PDB entry 5X7X | X-ray diffraction, 2.18 A resolution | chains E and F of the 10 polymer chains in the assembly

# Chain E
Name: Histone H3.3
From: Homo sapiens
Reference sequence: P84243 (H33_HUMAN); residues 0-135 here correspond to UniProt positions 1-136 (UniProt number = residue number + 1)
Chain sequence (139 residues; row label = number of the first residue in the row; numbers below 1 keep their minus sign (Gly-3 is residue -3)):
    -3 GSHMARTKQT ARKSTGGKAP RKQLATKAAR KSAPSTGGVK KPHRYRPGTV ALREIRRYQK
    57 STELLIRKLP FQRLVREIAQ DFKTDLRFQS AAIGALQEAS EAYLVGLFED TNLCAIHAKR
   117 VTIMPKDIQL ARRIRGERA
Not modelled in the structure: -3 to 35, 135
Construct notes: expression tag (-3 to -1)
Ion coordination: Mn2+: Asp77 (shared with 1 residue of chain D)
UniProt features mapped onto this chain:
  - site: Ser31 (Interaction with ZMYND11)
  - modified residue: Arg2 (Asymmetric dimethylarginine), Thr3 (Phosphothreonine), Lys4 (Allysine), Gln5 (5-glutamyl dopamine), Thr6 (Phosphothreonine), Arg8 (Citrulline), Lys9 (N6,N6,N6-trimethyllysine), Ser10 (ADP-ribosylserine), Thr11 (Phosphothreonine), Lys14 (N6-(2-hydroxyisobutyryl)lysine), Arg17 (Asymmetric dimethylarginine), Lys18 (N6-(2-hydroxyisobutyryl)lysine), Lys23 (N6-(2-hydroxyisobutyryl)lysine), Arg26 (Citrulline), Lys27 (N6,N6,N6-trimethyllysine), Ser28 (ADP-ribosylserine), Ser31 (Phosphoserine), Lys36 (N6,N6,N6-trimethyllysine), Lys37 (N6-methyllysine), Tyr41 (Phosphotyrosine) and 9 more in UniProt
  - lipidation: Lys18 (N6-decanoyllysine)

# Chain F
Name: Histone H4
From: Homo sapiens
Reference sequence: P62805 (H4_HUMAN); residues 0-102 here correspond to UniProt positions 1-103 (UniProt number = residue number + 1)
Chain sequence (106 residues; each row starts with the number of its first residue; numbers below 1 keep their minus sign (Gly-3 is residue -3)):
    -3 GSHMSGRGKG GKGLGKGGAK RHRKVLRDNI QGITKPAIRR LARRGGVKRI SGLIYEETRG
    57 VLKVFLENVI RDAVTYTEHA KRKTVTAMDV VYALKRQGRT LYGFGG
Not modelled in the structure: -3 to 16
Construct notes: expression tag (-3 to -1)
UniProt features mapped onto this chain:
  - DNA-binding region: Lys16 to Lys20
  - modified residue: Ser1 (N-acetylserine), Arg3 (Asymmetric dimethylarginine), Lys5 (N6-(2-hydroxyisobutyryl)lysine), Lys8 (N6-(2-hydroxyisobutyryl)lysine), Lys12 (N6-(2-hydroxyisobutyryl)lysine), Lys16 (N6-(2-hydroxyisobutyryl)lysine), Lys20 (N6,N6,N6-trimethyllysine), Lys31 (N6-(2-hydroxyisobutyryl)lysine), Lys44 (N6-(2-hydroxyisobutyryl)lysine), Ser47 (Phosphoserine), Tyr51 (Phosphotyrosine), Lys59 (N6-(2-hydroxyisobutyryl)lysine), Lys77 (N6-(2-hydroxyisobutyryl)lysine), Lys79 (N6-(2-hydroxyisobutyryl)lysine), Thr80 (Phosphothreonine), Tyr88 (Phosphotyrosine), Lys91 (N6-(2-hydroxyisobutyryl)lysine)
  - cross-link (Glycyl lysine isopeptide (Lys-Gly)): Lys12 (interchain with G-Cter in SUMO2), Lys20 (interchain with G-Cter in SUMO2), Lys31 (interchain with G-Cter in SUMO2), Lys59 (interchain with G-Cter in SUMO2), Lys79 (interchain with G-Cter in SUMO2), Lys91 (interchain with G-Cter in SUMO2)

# How chain E and chain F interact
Residue-residue contacts (107; chain E residue first):
  Gly44(E) with Lys44(F)
  Ala47(E) with Arg39(F); Lys44(F)
  Glu50(E) with Arg35(F), salt bridge; Arg39(F), salt bridge
  Ile51(E) with Arg39(F); Gly42(F); Val43(F); Lys44(F)
  Tyr54(E) with Arg36(F); Arg39(F); Arg40(F), hydrogen bond (backbone-side chain)
  Gln55(E) with Arg39(F); Arg40(F), hydrogen bond (side chain-backbone); Gly42(F)
  Ser57(E) with Arg40(F), hydrogen bond (backbone-side chain)
  Thr58(E) with Arg40(F)
  Glu59(E) with Arg40(F), salt bridge
  Leu61(E) with Ala33(F); Arg36(F), hydrogen bond (backbone-side chain); Leu37(F); Arg40(F)
  Ile62(E) with Ile29(F), hydrophobic; Leu37(F), hydrophobic
  Arg63(E) with Arg36(F)
  Pro66(E) with Gly28(F)
  Arg69(E) with Leu22(F); Asn25(F)
  Leu70(E) with Asn25(F); Ile26(F); Ile29(F), hydrophobic; Leu62(F), hydrophobic
  Val71(E) with Ile66(F)
  Arg72(E) with Leu22(F)
  Glu73(E) with Leu22(F); Arg23(F), hydrogen bond (side chain-backbone); Asp24(F), hydrogen bond (side chain-backbone); Asn25(F), hydrogen bond
  Ile74(E) with Leu62(F), hydrophobic; Ile66(F), hydrophobic
  Ala75(E) with Ile66(F), hydrophobic
  Gln76(E) with Arg19(F)
  Phe78(E) with Glu63(F); Arg67(F)
  Lys79(E) with Val70(F); Glu74(F)
  Leu82(E) with Val70(F), hydrophobic; Lys79(F)
  Arg83(E) with Lys79(F), hydrogen bond (backbone-backbone); Thr80(F); Val81(F), hydrogen bond (backbone-backbone)
  Phe84(E) with Val81(F), hydrophobic
  Gln85(E) with Val81(F), hydrogen bond (backbone-backbone); Thr82(F); Ala83(F), hydrogen bond (side chain-backbone)
  Ala87(E) with Ala83(F), hydrophobic; Phe100(F)
  Ala88(E) with Val81(F); Thr82(F); Ala83(F); Val86(F)
  Gly90(E) with Phe100(F)
  Ala91(E) with Val86(F), hydrophobic; Leu97(F); Phe100(F)
  Leu92(E) with Val65(F), hydrophobic; Val86(F), hydrophobic
  Ala95(E) with Leu90(F), hydrophobic
  Ser96(E) with Leu58(F); Phe61(F); Leu62(F)
  Glu97(E) with Leu37(F)
  Tyr99(E) with Val57(F); Phe61(F), hydrophobic; Arg95(F)
  Leu100(E) with Leu37(F), hydrophobic
  Val101(E) with Leu37(F); Gly41(F)
  Leu103(E) with Val57(F), hydrophobic
  Phe104(E) with Ile34(F), hydrophobic; Leu37(F); Ala38(F), hydrophobic; Gly41(F); Val43(F); Thr54(F)
  Glu105(E) with Gly41(F)
  Asn108(E) with Gly42(F), hydrogen bond (side chain-backbone); Val43(F)
  Val117(E) with Arg45(F)
  Thr118(E) with Arg45(F), hydrogen bond; Ile46(F); Ser47(F)
  Ile119(E) with Val43(F), hydrophobic; Arg45(F), hydrogen bond (backbone-backbone); Ser47(F), hydrogen bond (backbone-backbone); Ile50(F)
  Met120(E) with Ser47(F); Ile50(F)
  Pro121(E) with Leu49(F), hydrophobic; Ile50(F)
  Ile124(E) with Ile50(F), hydrophobic; Glu53(F)
  Gln125(E) with Glu53(F), hydrogen bond
  Arg128(E) with Val57(F)
  Arg131(E) with Arg95(F)
  Glu133(E) with Arg95(F), salt bridge
  Arg134(E) with Val60(F)
Also at the interface, not in a pair above, chain E (57 interface residues in all): Leu48, Phe67, Asp81, Glu94
Also at the interface, not in a pair above, chain F (50 interface residues in all): Lys59, Thr73

# Summary
The interface between chain E and chain F involves 57 residues on one side and 50 on the other; the contacts
include 16 hydrogen bonds and 4 salt bridges. Among the polar pairs are Glu50(E)-Arg35(F), Glu50(E)-Arg39(F)
and Glu59(E)-Arg40(F).
Here chain E is Histone H3.3 and chain F is Histone H4, both from Homo sapiens. Entry 5X7X (The crystal
structure of the nucleosome containing H3.3 at 2.18 angstrom resolution) was determined by X-ray diffraction
(same publication as 5GXQ).
